5WO8 - chain A; structure by X-ray diffraction, 3.40 A resolution.

Chain A:
Name: Transient receptor potential cation channel subfamily V member 6
Source organism: Rattus norvegicus
UniProtKB: Q9R186 (TRPV6_RAT); residues 1-669 here correspond to UniProt positions 41-709 (UniProt number = residue number + 40)
Sequence (672 residues; each row starts with the number of its first residue):
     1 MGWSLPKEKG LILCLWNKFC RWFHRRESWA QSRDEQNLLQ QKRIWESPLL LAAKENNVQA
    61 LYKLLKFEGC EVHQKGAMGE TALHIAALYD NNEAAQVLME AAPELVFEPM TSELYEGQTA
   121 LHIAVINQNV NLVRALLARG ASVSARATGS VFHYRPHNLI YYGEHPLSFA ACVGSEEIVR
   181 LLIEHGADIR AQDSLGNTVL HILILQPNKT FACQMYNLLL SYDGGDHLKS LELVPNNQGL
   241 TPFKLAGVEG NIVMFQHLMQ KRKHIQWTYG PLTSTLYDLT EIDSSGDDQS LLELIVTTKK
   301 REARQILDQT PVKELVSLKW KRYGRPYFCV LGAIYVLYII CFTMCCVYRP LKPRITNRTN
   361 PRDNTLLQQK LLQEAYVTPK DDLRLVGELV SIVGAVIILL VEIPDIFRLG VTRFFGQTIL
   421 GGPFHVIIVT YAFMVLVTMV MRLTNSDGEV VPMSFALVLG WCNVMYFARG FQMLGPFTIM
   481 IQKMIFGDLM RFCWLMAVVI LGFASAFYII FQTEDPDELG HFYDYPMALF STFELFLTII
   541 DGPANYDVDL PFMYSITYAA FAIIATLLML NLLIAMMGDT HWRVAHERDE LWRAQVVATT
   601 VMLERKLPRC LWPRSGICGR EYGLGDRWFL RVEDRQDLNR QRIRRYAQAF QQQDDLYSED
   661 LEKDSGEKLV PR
Disordered / not traced: 1-26, 408-416, 471-485, 638-672
Sequence notes: engineered mutation Y62 (Ile102 in Q9R186), N92 (Leu132 in Q9R186), Q96 (Met136 in Q9R186); expression tag (670-672)
UniProt features mapped onto this chain:
  - region: E93 to A95, V97 to P103 (Interaction with calmodulin), V597 to V601 (Interaction with S100A10), A649 to E667 (Interaction with calmodulin)
  - motif: I540 to A544 (Selectivity filter)
  - binding site (Ca(2+)): D541
  - modified residue (Phosphotyrosine): Y161, Y162
  - glycosylation: N357 (N-linked (GlcNAc...) asparagine)
Bound ions: Ca2+ near D541 (its only coordinating residue here)
Residues lining bound ligands: D-desthiobiotin (DTB; 6-(5-methyl-2-oxo-imidazolidin-4-yl)-hexanoic acid): R33, Q40, L88, M110, Y115, Q118, V151, F152, N158, L159, I160
From the paper describing this entry:
  - conformationally variable residues (order/disorder transition): F471 to I485
  - mutagenesis - L495Q (3-fold): increased expression

Overview:
Ligands of chain A: D-desthiobiotin. Curated annotation (UniProt) lists Ca2+-binding residue D541. From the
paper: L495Q increases expression; conformational variability at F471.
Chain A is Transient receptor potential cation channel subfamily V member 6 (Rattus norvegicus); the
structure, Crystal Structure of Transient Receptor Potential (TRP) channel TRPV6*-Del1, was determined by
X-ray diffraction, deposited together with 5WOA, 5WO6, 5WO7 and 5WO9.
